8OOR - chains B and G of the 10 polymer chains in the assembly; structure by electron microscopy, 2.87 A resolution.

# Chain B
Protein: RuvB-like protein 1
Organism: Thermochaetoides thermophila
Notes: EC 3.6.4.12
Reference sequence: G0RYI5 (G0RYI5_CHATD); residue numbers follow UniProt; this construct covers 1-462
Sequence (462 residues; row label = number of the first residue in the row):
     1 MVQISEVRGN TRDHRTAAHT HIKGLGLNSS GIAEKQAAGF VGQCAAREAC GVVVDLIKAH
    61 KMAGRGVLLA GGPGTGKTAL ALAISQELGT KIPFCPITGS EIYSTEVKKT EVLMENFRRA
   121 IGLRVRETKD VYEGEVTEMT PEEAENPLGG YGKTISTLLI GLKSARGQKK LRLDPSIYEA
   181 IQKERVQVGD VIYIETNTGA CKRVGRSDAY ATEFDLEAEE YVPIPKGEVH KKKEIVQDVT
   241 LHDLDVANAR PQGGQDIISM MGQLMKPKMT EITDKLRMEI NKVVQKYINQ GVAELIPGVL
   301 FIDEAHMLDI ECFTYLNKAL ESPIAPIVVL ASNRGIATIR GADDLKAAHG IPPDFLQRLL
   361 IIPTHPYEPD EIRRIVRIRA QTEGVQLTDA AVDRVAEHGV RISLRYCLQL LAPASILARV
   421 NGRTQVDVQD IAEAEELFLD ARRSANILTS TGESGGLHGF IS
Not modelled in the structure: 1-13, 145-155
Ligand contacts: ADP (adenosine-5'-diphosphate): Ala-18, His-19, His-21, Ile-22, Gly-39, Phe-40, Val-41, Gln-43, Gly-72, Pro-73, Gly-74, Thr-75, Gly-76, Lys-77, Thr-78, Ala-79, Tyr-367, Ile-375, Leu-404, Arg-405, Leu-408

# Chain G
Protein: Chromatin-remodeling ATPase Ino80
Organism: Thermochaetoides thermophila
Sequence (1134 residues; row label = number of the first residue in the row):
   718 LELKFQSKGY NQIYDQIWRD LARKDVSKVF RLATDSYATK ASNLKKTAIL ASKEAKRWQL
   778 RTNKGTKDLQ ARAKRVMRDM MGFWKRNERE ERDLRKAAER LELENARKEE ADREAARQRR
   838 KLNFLISQTE LYSHFISKKI KTHEVERSTD HPDVATDEKD KIPEPTLNIN VPEPTGPIAP
   898 KVTDFNSLDF DNEDESALQA AAMANAQNAI AEAQKKAREF NKDETKLDED GEMNFQHPEL
   958 TEFEVAQPKL LNCQLKEYQL KGLNWLVNLY EQGINGILAD EMGLGKTVQS ISVMAYLAER
  1018 YDIWGPFLVV APASTLHNWQ QEVSKFVPDF KVLPYWGTAA DRKVLRKFWD RKHTTYKKDS
  1078 PFHVMITSYQ LVVSDVAYFQ KMKWQYMILD EAQAIKSSQS SRWKCLLGFH CRNRLLLTGT
  1138 PIQNNMQELW ALLHFIMPSL FDSHDEFSEW FSKDIESHAQ SNTKLNEDQL KRLHMILKPF
  1198 MLRRVKKHVQ KELGDKIEID VFCELSYRQR AMYQSLRNQI SIMDLIEKAT VGDNEDSATL
  1258 MNLVMQFRKV CNHPDLFERA DTSSPFFCGH FAETGSFLRE GTNVALGYST RSLVEYRLPR
  1318 LIWCDGGRLD KPGPGNLVAG FRSKYLNHMM NIWTPENIRS SLEGIENFTW LRFVDTSLQE
  1378 AYRASHTDVF ARAVDLASKQ NRLGHMQIVY DEPEDKKWTP VHALFQICER ENPKAVAEIT
  1438 TEGVLRDLMN IARVKYRELG LCRLEKAARP RASAPPIEVV CDSRSAVIER ENIMFHPAMR
  1498 KALFGPTPSE IKEASFGPRP VTLYPPRALL PAPDHDKQRF TNITVPSMAR FVTDSGKLAK
  1558 LDELLRELKE GGHRVLLYFQ MTRMIDLMEE YLTYRNYKYC RLDGSTKLED RRDTVADFQT
  1618 RPEIFIFLLS TRAGGLGINL TTADTVIFYD SDWNPTIDSQ AMDRAHRLGQ TKQVTVYRLI
  1678 TRGTIEERIR KRALQKEEVQ RVVITGTGSV DFSGRRPPEN RNRDIAMWLA DDEQAEMIER
  1738 REKELIESGE YDKIMQQRRK GGKRKRGAAN GDTVPSLEDM YHEGEGHFDD NKGSGAATPV
  1798 DADSLGRGGK RKKAGGSKKA KTTKQRLAIA DGEIDIDYKD DDDKGTDYKD DDDK
Not modelled in the structure: 718-1220, 1242-1255, 1597-1851

# How chain B and chain G interact
Residue-residue contacts - 70 pairs, chain B then chain G:
  Glu-127(B) / Phe-1338(G)
  Lys-129(B) / Leu-1334(G)  hydrogen bond (side chain-backbone)
  Lys-129(B) / Phe-1338(G)
  Arg-185(B) / Ile-1485(G)
  Arg-185(B) / Glu-1488(G)  salt bridge
  Arg-185(B) / Asn-1489(G)  hydrogen bond
  Tyr-193(B) / Gly-1330(G)
  Tyr-193(B) / Pro-1331(G)
  Glu-195(B) / Pro-1329(G)
  Glu-195(B) / Gly-1337(G)
  Asn-197(B) / Lys-1341(G)
  Thr-198(B) / Gly-1337(G)
  Thr-198(B) / Phe-1338(G)
  Thr-198(B) / Lys-1341(G)
  Ala-200(B) / Pro-1329(G)  hydrophobic
  Lys-202(B) / Cys-1321(G)  hydrogen bond (side chain-backbone)
  Lys-202(B) / Pro-1329(G)
  Lys-202(B) / Gly-1330(G)
  Lys-202(B) / Pro-1331(G)
  Ala-218(B) / Arg-1481(G)
  Glu-219(B) / Arg-1481(G)
  Glu-220(B) / Ser-1480(G)  hydrogen bond
  Glu-220(B) / Arg-1481(G)  hydrogen bond (side chain-backbone)
  Lys-233(B) / Leu-1334(G)
  Ile-235(B) / Leu-1334(G)  hydrophobic
  Gln-237(B) / Leu-1334(G)  hydrogen bond (side chain-backbone)
  Gln-237(B) / Val-1335(G)
  Gln-237(B) / Phe-1338(G)
  Asp-238(B) / Arg-1339(G)  hydrogen bond (backbone-side chain)
  Val-239(B) / Phe-1338(G)  hydrophobic
  Val-239(B) / Arg-1339(G)
  Leu-244(B) / Leu-1343(G)  hydrophobic
  Leu-244(B) / Met-1347(G)
  Ala-247(B) / Leu-1343(G)  hydrophobic
  Ala-247(B) / Asn-1348(G)
  Asn-248(B) / Met-1347(G)
  Asn-248(B) / Asn-1348(G)  hydrogen bond
  Asn-248(B) / Ile-1349(G)  hydrogen bond (side chain-backbone)
  Asn-248(B) / Trp-1350(G)  hydrogen bond (backbone-side chain)
  Pro-251(B) / Ser-1382(G)
  Pro-251(B) / His-1383(G)
  Pro-251(B) / Thr-1384(G)
  Gly-253(B) / Asp-1327(G)
  Gln-255(B) / Asn-1344(G)  hydrogen bond
  Gln-255(B) / His-1383(G)
  Gln-255(B) / Asp-1385(G)
  Asp-256(B) / Asp-1385(G)
  Ile-257(B) / Asp-1385(G)  hydrogen bond (backbone-side chain)
  Ile-257(B) / His-1493(G)
  Ile-257(B) / Met-1496(G)  hydrophobic
  Ile-258(B) / Asp-1385(G)
  Ile-258(B) / Val-1386(G)  hydrophobic
  Ile-258(B) / Met-1496(G)
  Met-260(B) / Ile-1490(G)  hydrophobic
  Met-265(B) / Val-1386(G)  hydrophobic
  Lys-275(B) / Asn-1364(G)
  Leu-276(B) / Ile-1349(G)  hydrophobic
  Met-278(B) / Asn-1364(G)
  Glu-279(B) / Ile-1349(G)
  Glu-279(B) / Ser-1358(G)  hydrogen bond
  Glu-279(B) / Asn-1364(G)  hydrogen bond
  Glu-279(B) / Phe-1365(G)
  Ile-280(B) / Ile-1349(G)  hydrophobic
  Lys-282(B) / Ser-1357(G)  hydrogen bond (side chain-backbone)
  Lys-282(B) / Ser-1358(G)  hydrogen bond
  Lys-282(B) / Glu-1363(G)  salt bridge
  Val-283(B) / Asn-1354(G)
  Tyr-287(B) / Met-1346(G)  hydrogen bond (side chain-backbone)
  Tyr-287(B) / Met-1347(G)  hydrophobic
  Ala-293(B) / Met-1347(G)  hydrophobic
Also at the interface, not in a pair above, chain B (43 interface residues in all): Leu-123, Val-125, Arg-203, Asp-243, Lys-286, Val-292
Also at the interface, not in a pair above, chain G (44 interface residues in all): Arg-1317, Asp-1322, Tyr-1342, Trp-1367, Phe-1387, Asp-1479, Ser-1482

# Overview
The interface between chain B and chain G involves 43 residues on one side and 44 on the other; the contacts
include 17 hydrogen bonds and 2 salt bridges. Among the polar pairs are Arg-185(B)/Glu-1488(G),
Lys-282(B)/Glu-1363(G) and Lys-129(B)/Leu-1334(G). Bound to chain B: ADP.
Here chain B is RuvB-like protein 1 and chain G is Chromatin-remodeling ATPase Ino80, both from
Thermochaetoides thermophila. Entry 8OOR (CryoEM Structure INO80core Hexasome complex Rvb core refinement
state2) was determined by electron microscopy together with 8OO7, 8OO9, 8OOA, 8OOC, 8OOF, 8OOP, 8OOS and 8OOT
from the same study.
